PDB entry 7F4M | X-ray diffraction, 3.58 A resolution | chains B and C of the 3 polymer chains in the assembly

# Chain B
Name: Transmembrane protein, putative
Source organism: Tetrahymena thermophila SB210
Reference sequence: I7M8B9 (I7M8B9_TETTS); residues 1-142 here correspond to UniProt positions 154-295 (UniProt number = residue number + 153)
Amino-acid sequence (142 residues; row label = number of the first residue in the row):
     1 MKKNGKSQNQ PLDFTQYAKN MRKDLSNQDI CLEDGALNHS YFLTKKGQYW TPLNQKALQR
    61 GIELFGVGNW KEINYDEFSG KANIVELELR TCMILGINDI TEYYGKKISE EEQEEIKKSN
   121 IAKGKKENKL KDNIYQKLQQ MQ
Unresolved in the structure: 1-10, 141-142

# Chain C
Name: MT-a70 family protein
Source organism: Tetrahymena thermophila SB210
Reference sequence: Q22GC0 (Q22GC0_TETTS); residues 126-372 here correspond to UniProt positions 182-428 (UniProt number = residue number + 56)
Amino-acid sequence (247 residues; row label = number of the first residue in the row):
   126 DDYLDRLPKS KKGLQGLLQD IEKRILHYKQ LFFKEQNEIA NGKRSMVPDN SIPICSDVTK
   186 LNFQALIDAQ MRHAGKMFDV IMMDPPWQLS SSQPSRGVAI AYDSLSDEKI QNMPIQSLQQ
   246 DGFIFVWAIN AKYRVTIKMI ENWGYKLVDE ITWVKKTVNG KIAKGHGFYL QHAKESCLIG
   306 VKGDVDNGRF KKNIASDVIF SERRGQSQKP EEIYQYINQL CPNGNYLEIF ARRNNLHDNW
   366 VSIGNEL
Unresolved in the structure: 126, 214-227, 281-297
Small-molecule neighbours: S-adenosylmethionine (SAM): Ser181, Asp182, Val183, Thr184, Asp209, Pro211, Asp228, Leu230, Gln333, Lys334, Glu353, Phe355, Arg357, Asn359, Asn360, Gly369, Asn370, Glu371
From the paper describing this entry:
  - binding site for S-adenosylmethionine: Asp182, Val183, Asp209, Lys334, Glu353, Phe355, Arg357, Asn359, Asn360, Asn370, Glu371
  - mutagenesis - D182A, D209A, N360A: abolished catalytic activity on S-adenosylmethionine
  - mutagenesis - D182A, D209A, N360A: decreased binding to S-adenosylmethionine
  - mutagenesis - R357A, N359A, N370A: decreased catalytic activity
  - mutagenesis - R357A, N359A, N370A: unchanged binding to S-adenosylmethionine
  - mutagenesis - R358A: abolished binding to S-adenosylmethionine
  - catalytic residues: Pro211 (proposed by the authors, not directly observed)

# How chain B and chain C interact
Residue-residue contacts (63; chain B residue first):
  Leu12(B) - Ala199(C)
  Phe14(B) - Asn175(C)
  Phe14(B) - Asn348(C)
  Phe14(B) - Gly349(C)
  Phe14(B) - Asn364(C)
  Thr15(B) - Asn175(C)
  Tyr17(B) - Gln195(C)  hydrogen bond
  Tyr17(B) - His198(C)
  Tyr17(B) - Ala199(C)  hydrophobic
  Tyr17(B) - Asn350(C)
  Tyr17(B) - Val366(C)
  Ala18(B) - Asn175(C)
  Ala18(B) - Ile177(C)  hydrophobic
  Asn20(B) - His198(C)  hydrogen bond (backbone-side chain)
  Met21(B) - Ile177(C)  hydrophobic
  Met21(B) - Ala194(C)
  Met21(B) - Gln195(C)
  Met21(B) - His198(C)
  Arg22(B) - Asp174(C)  hydrogen bond (side chain-backbone)
  Arg22(B) - Ser176(C)  hydrogen bond (side chain-backbone)
  Asp24(B) - His198(C)  salt bridge
  Leu25(B) - Ile179(C)  hydrophobic
  Leu25(B) - Leu191(C)  hydrophobic
  Leu25(B) - Ala194(C)  hydrophobic
  Ser26(B) - Pro178(C)  hydrogen bond (side chain-backbone)
  Asn27(B) - Cys180(C)  hydrogen bond (side chain-backbone)
  Ile30(B) - Pro178(C)
  Leu37(B) - Val172(C)  hydrophobic
  Leu37(B) - Pro173(C)
  His39(B) - Arg169(C)
  His39(B) - Ser170(C)  hydrogen bond
  His39(B) - Val172(C)
  His39(B) - Asp174(C)  salt bridge
  Tyr41(B) - Arg358(C)  hydrogen bond (backbone-side chain)
  Tyr41(B) - Leu372(C)  hydrogen bond (side chain-backbone)
  Phe42(B) - Ser170(C)
  Phe42(B) - Val172(C)  hydrophobic
  Phe42(B) - Pro178(C)  hydrophobic
  Phe42(B) - Arg358(C)
  Phe42(B) - Leu361(C)  hydrophobic
  Phe42(B) - Leu372(C)
  Leu43(B) - Glu160(C)
  Leu43(B) - Ile164(C)  hydrophobic
  Leu43(B) - Lys168(C)
  Thr44(B) - Arg358(C)  hydrogen bond (backbone-side chain)
  Lys45(B) - Arg358(C)
  Lys46(B) - Cys180(C)
  Lys46(B) - Arg358(C)
  Lys46(B) - Glu371(C)
  Lys46(B) - Leu372(C)
  Leu89(B) - Lys154(C)
  Leu89(B) - Phe157(C)  hydrophobic
  Leu89(B) - Phe158(C)
  Arg90(B) - Phe157(C)
  Arg90(B) - Gln161(C)  hydrogen bond
  Cys92(B) - Phe158(C)  hydrophobic
  Met93(B) - Phe158(C)  hydrophobic
  Asn98(B) - Lys154(C)  hydrogen bond (backbone-side chain)
  Lys131(B) - Gln155(C)  hydrogen bond (backbone-side chain)
  Asp132(B) - Lys159(C)
  Asp132(B) - Asn162(C)
  Ile134(B) - Phe158(C)  hydrophobic
  Gln136(B) - Gln155(C)  hydrogen bond
Interface residues without a listed pair, chain B (35 interface residues in all): Ser40, Glu88, Asn133, Leu138, Gln140
Interface residues without a listed pair, chain C (38 interface residues in all): Leu151, Phe203, Asn370

# Summary
The interface between chain B and chain C involves 35 residues on one side and 38 on the other, with 14
hydrogen bonds and 2 salt bridges. Among the polar pairs are Asp24(B)-His198(C), His39(B)-Asp174(C) and
Tyr17(B)-Gln195(C). From the paper: the catalytic residue Pro211(C); D182A, D209A and N360A of chain C abolish
catalytic activity on S-adenosylmethionine; 7 substitutions were tested in all.
Chain B is Transmembrane protein, putative and chain C is MT-a70 family protein, both from Tetrahymena
thermophila SB210; the structure, Crystal structure of SAM-bound MTA1-p1-p2 complex, was determined by X-ray
diffraction together with 7F4L, 7F4N, 7F4O, 7F4S and 7F4T from the same study.
